Entry 6RH3 (electron microscopy, 3.60 A resolution); this record covers chains C and E of the 8 polymer chains in the assembly.

# Chain C
Molecule: DNA-directed RNA polymerase subunit beta
Source organism: Escherichia coli K-12
Notes: EC 2.7.7.6
UniProt: P0A8V2 (RPOB_ECOLI); numbering as in UniProt (aligned over 1-1342)
Sequence (1342 residues; row label = number of the first residue in the row):
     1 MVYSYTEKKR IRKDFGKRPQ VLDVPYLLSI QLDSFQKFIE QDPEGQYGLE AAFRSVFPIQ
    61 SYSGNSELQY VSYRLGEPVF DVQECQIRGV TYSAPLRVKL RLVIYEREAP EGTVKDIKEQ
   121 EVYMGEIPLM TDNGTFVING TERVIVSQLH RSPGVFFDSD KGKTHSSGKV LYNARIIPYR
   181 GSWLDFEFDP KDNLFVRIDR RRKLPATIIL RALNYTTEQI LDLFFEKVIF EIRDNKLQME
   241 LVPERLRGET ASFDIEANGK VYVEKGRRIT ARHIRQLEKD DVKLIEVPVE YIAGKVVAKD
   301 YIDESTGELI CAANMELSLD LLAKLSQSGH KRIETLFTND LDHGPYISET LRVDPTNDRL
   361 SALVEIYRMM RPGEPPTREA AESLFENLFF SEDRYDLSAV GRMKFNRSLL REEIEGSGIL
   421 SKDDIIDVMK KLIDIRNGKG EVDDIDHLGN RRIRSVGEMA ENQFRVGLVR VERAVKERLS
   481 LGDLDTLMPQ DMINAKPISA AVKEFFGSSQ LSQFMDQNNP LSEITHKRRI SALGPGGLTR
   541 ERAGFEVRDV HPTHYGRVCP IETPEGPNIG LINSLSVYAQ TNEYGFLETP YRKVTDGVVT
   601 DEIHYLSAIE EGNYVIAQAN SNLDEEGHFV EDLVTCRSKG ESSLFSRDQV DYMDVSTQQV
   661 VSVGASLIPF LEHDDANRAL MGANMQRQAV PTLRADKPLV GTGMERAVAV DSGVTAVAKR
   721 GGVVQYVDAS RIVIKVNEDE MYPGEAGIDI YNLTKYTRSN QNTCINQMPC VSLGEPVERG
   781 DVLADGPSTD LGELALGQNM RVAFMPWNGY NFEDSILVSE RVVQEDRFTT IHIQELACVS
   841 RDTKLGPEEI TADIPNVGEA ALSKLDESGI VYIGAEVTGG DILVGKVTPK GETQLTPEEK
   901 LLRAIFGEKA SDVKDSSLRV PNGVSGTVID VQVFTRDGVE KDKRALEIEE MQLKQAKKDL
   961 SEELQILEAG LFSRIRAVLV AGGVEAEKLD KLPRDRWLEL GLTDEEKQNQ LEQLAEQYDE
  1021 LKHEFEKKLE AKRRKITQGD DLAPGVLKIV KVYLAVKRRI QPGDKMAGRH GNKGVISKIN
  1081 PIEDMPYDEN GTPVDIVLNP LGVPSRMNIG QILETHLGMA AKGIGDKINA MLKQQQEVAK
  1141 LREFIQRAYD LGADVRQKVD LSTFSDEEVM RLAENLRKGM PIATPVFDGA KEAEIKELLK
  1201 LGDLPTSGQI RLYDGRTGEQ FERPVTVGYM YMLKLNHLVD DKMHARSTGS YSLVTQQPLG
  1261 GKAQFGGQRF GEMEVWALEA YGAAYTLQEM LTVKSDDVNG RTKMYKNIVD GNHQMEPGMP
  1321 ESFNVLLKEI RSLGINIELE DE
Not modelled in the structure: 1, 891-912
Ligand contacts: CTP (cytidine-5'-triphosphate): Arg678, Met681, Lys1073, Arg1106
Swiss-Prot annotation at these positions:
  - modified residue (N6-acetyllysine): Lys1022, Lys1200
  - mutagenesis: Ile561 (I561S: Resistant to antibiotics salinamide A and B), Ile569 (I569S: Resistant to antibiotics salinamide A and B), Ala665 (A665E: Resistant to antibiotics salinamide A and B), Asp675 (D675A/G: Resistant to antibiotics salinamide A and B), Asn677 (N677H/K: Resistant to antibiotics salinamide A and B), Leu680 (L680M: Resistant to antibiotics salinamide A and B), Glu813 (E813K: Disrupts the enzyme's active center)

# Chain E
Molecule: DNA-directed RNA polymerase subunit omega
Source organism: Escherichia coli K-12
Notes: EC 2.7.7.6
UniProt: L4IY67 (L4IY67_ECOLX); residue numbers follow UniProt; this construct covers 2-74
Sequence (73 residues; row label = number of the first residue in the row):
     2 ARVTVQDAVE KIGNRFDLVL VAARRARQMQ VGGKDPLVPE ENDKTTVIAL REIEEGLINN
    62 QILDVRERQE QQE

# Chain C / chain E interface
Residue-residue contacts - 5 pairs, chain C then chain E:
  Gly1311(C) - Gln31(E)  hydrogen bond (backbone-side chain)
  Asn1312(C) - Val32(E)
  His1313(C) - Arg28(E)  hydrogen bond (backbone-side chain)
  His1313(C) - Gln31(E)
  Gln1314(C) - Arg28(E)  hydrogen bond
Other interface residues (no listed pair), chain C (6 interface residues in all): Gly1282, Tyr1285
Other interface residues (no listed pair), chain E (5 interface residues in all): Phe17, Leu21

# Summary
6 residues of chain C and 5 residues of chain E are in contact, with 3 hydrogen bonds. Among the polar pairs
are Gly1311(C)-Gln31(E), His1313(C)-Arg28(E) and Gln1314(C)-Arg28(E). Ligands of chain C: CTP. From UniProt: 7
mutagenesis sites on chain C.
Chain C is DNA-directed RNA polymerase subunit beta and chain E is DNA-directed RNA polymerase subunit omega,
both from Escherichia coli K-12; the structure, Cryo-EM structure of E. coli RNA polymerase elongation complex
bound to CTP substrate, was determined by electron microscopy, deposited together with 6RI7, 6RI9, 6RIN and
6RIP.
